1K6O - chains D and A of the 5 polymer chains in the assembly; structure by X-ray diffraction, 3.19 A resolution.

== Chain D ==
Molecule: 23-nt DNA strand
Sequence (23 nucleotides; row label = number of the first residue in the row):
   101 CACAGGATGT CCATATTAGG ACA

== Chain A ==
Molecule: ETS-domain protein ELK-4
Organism: Homo sapiens
Notes: fragment: 1-93
Reference sequence: P28324 (ELK4_HUMAN); residues 301-393 here correspond to UniProt positions 1-93 (UniProt number = residue number - 300)
Amino-acid sequence (93 residues; each row starts with the number of its first residue):
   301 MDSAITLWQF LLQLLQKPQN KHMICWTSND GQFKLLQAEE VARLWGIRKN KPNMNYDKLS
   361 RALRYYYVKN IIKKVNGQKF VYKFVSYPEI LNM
Disordered / not traced: 301-302, 392-393
UniProt features mapped onto this chain:
  - DNA-binding region: Ile305 to Val385 (ETS)

== How chain D and chain A interact ==
Pairs across the interface (13):
  DA102(D) - Phe380(A)  phosphate contact
  DC103(D) - Tyr356(A)  hydrogen bond to the phosphate
  DC103(D) - Arg364(A)  base contact
  DC103(D) - Lys374(A)  salt bridge to the phosphate
  DC103(D) - Lys379(A)  phosphate contact
  DC103(D) - Phe380(A)  hydrogen bond to the phosphate
  DA104(D) - Arg364(A)  salt bridge to the phosphate
  DA104(D) - Tyr367(A)  hydrogen bond to the phosphate
  DA104(D) - Lys374(A)  phosphate contact
  DG105(D) - Arg361(A)  hydrogen bond to the base
  DG105(D) - Arg364(A)  hydrogen bond to the base
  DG106(D) - Arg361(A)  hydrogen bond to the base
  DA107(D) - Tyr365(A)  hydrogen bond to the base
Also at the interface, not in a pair above, chain D (8 interface residues in all): DT108, DC111
Also at the interface, not in a pair above, chain A (11 interface residues in all): Lys351, Gln378, Tyr382

== Summary ==
The interface between chain D and chain A involves 8 residues on one side and 11 on the other; the contacts
include 7 hydrogen bonds and 2 salt bridges. Polar pairs include DG105(D)-Arg361(A), DG105(D)-Arg364(A) and
DG106(D)-Arg361(A).
Here chain D is a 23-nt DNA strand and chain A is ETS-domain protein ELK-4 (Homo sapiens). Entry 1K6O (Crystal
Structure of a Ternary SAP-1/SRF/c-fos SRE DNA Complex) was determined by X-ray diffraction.
